7L88 - chains D and A of the 8 polymer chains in the assembly; structure by electron microscopy, 3.60 A resolution.

== Chain D (and A) ==
Name: BG505 SOSIP MD39 - gp120
Organism: Human immunodeficiency virus 1
Notes: chain A of this document is another copy of the same molecule, construct and numbering; everything in this record applies to it too
Chain sequence (498 residues; row label = number of the first residue in the row; note: 14 numbers in that range are skipped by the numbering (no residue carries them; nothing is unmodelled there); a row labelled like 185A-185K holds insertion residues (185A, then the next letters in order)):
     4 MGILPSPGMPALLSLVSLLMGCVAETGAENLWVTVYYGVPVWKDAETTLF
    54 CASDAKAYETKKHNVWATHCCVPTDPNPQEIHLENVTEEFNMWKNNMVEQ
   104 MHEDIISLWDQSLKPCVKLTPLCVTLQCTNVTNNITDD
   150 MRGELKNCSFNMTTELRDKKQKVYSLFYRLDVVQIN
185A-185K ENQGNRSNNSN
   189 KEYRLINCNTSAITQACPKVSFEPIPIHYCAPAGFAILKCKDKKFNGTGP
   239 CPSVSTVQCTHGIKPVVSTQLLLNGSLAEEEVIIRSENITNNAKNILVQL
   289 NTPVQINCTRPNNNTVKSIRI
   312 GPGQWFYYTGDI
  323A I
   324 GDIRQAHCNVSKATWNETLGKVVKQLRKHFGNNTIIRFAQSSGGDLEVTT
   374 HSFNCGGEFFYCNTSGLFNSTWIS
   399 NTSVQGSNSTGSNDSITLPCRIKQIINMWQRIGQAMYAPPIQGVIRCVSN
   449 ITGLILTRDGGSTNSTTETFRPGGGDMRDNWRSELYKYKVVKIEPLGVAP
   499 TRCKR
Unresolved in the structure: 4-32, 58-65, 185A-185K, 399-409, 459-462
Disulfides: Cys-54/Cys-74, Cys-119/Cys-205, Cys-126/Cys-196, Cys-131/Cys-157, Cys-218/Cys-247, Cys-228/Cys-239, Cys-296/Cys-331, Cys-378/Cys-445, Cys-385/Cys-418
Covalent attachments: N-acetylglucosamine (NAG) linked to Asn-88, Asn-133, Asn-156, Asn-160, Asn-197, Asn-234, Asn-262, Asn-276, Asn-295, Asn-301, Asn-332, Asn-339, Asn-355, Asn-386, Asn-392, Asn-448

== Chain D / chain A interface ==
Contacting residue pairs (19; chain D residue first):
  Glu-164(D) / Cys-126(A)  hydrogen bond (backbone-side chain)
  Glu-164(D) / Cys-196(A)
  Leu-165(D) / Cys-126(A)
  Leu-165(D) / Thr-128(A)
  Leu-165(D) / Arg-192(A)
  Leu-165(D) / Cys-196(A)  hydrophobic
  Arg-166(D) / Pro-124(A)
  Arg-166(D) / Cys-126(A)  hydrogen bond (backbone-backbone)
  Arg-166(D) / Val-127(A)
  Arg-166(D) / Asn-160(A)  hydrogen bond (side chain-backbone)
  Arg-166(D) / Thr-162(A)
  Arg-166(D) / Lys-169(A)
  Asp-167(D) / Val-127(A)
  Asp-167(D) / Thr-128(A)  hydrogen bond
  Lys-168(D) / Thr-128(A)
  Arg-308(D) / Asn-197(A)
  Pro-313(D) / Cys-196(A)
  Pro-313(D) / Ser-199(A)
  Gly-314(D) / Thr-198(A)
Other interface residues (no listed pair), chain A (13 interface residues in all): Ile-184

== Summary ==
Chain D and chain A form an interface of 8 and 13 residues respectively; the contacts include 4 hydrogen
bonds. Polar contacts include Glu-164(D)/Cys-126(A), Arg-166(D)/Asn-160(A) and Asp-167(D)/Thr-128(A).
N-acetylglucosamine is covalently linked to Asn-88(D), Asn-133(D), Asn-156(D), Asn-160(D), Asn-197(D) and
Asn-234(D) and 10 more.
Chain D and chain A are both BG505 SOSIP MD39 - gp120 (Human immunodeficiency virus 1); the structure, BG505
SOSIP MD39 in complex with the polyclonal Fab pAbC-3 from animal Rh.32034 (Wk26 time point), was determined by
electron microscopy, deposited together with 7L7T, 7L7U, 7L85, 7L86, 7L87, 7L89 and 15 further entries.
